Entry 8RN6 (electron microscopy, 2.82 A resolution); this record covers chains B and C of the 3 polymer chains in the assembly.

# Chain B
Molecule: RNA-directed RNA polymerase catalytic subunit
Source organism: Influenza B virus (B/Memphis/13/2003)
Notes: EC 2.7.7.48
Reference sequence: Q5V8Y6 (Q5V8Y6_9INFB); residue numbers follow UniProt; this construct covers 1-752
Chain sequence (752 residues; row label = number of the first residue in the row):
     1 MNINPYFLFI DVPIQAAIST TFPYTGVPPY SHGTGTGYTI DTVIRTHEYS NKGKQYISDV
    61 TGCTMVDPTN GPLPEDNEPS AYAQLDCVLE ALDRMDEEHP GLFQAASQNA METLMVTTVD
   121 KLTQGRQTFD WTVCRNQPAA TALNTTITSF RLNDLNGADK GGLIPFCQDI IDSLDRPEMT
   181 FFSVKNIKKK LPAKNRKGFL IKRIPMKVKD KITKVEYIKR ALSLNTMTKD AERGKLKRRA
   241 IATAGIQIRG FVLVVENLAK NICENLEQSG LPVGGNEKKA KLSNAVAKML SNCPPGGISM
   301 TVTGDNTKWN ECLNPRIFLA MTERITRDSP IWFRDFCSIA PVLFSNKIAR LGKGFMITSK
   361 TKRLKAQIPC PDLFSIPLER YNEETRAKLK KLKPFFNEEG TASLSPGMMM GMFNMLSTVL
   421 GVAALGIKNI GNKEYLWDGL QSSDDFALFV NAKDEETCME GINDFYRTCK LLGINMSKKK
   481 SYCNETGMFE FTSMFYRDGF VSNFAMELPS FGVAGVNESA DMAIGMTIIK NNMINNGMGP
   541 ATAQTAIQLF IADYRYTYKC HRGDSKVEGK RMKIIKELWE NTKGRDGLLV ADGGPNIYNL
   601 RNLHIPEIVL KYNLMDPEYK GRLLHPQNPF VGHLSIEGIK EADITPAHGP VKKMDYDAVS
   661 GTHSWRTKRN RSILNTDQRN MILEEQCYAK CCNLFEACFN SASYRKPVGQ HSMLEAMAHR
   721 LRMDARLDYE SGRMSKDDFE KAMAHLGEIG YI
Not modelled in the structure: 228-240, 634-654, 669-752

# Chain C
Molecule: Polymerase basic protein 2
Source organism: Influenza B virus (B/Memphis/13/2003)
Reference sequence: Q5V8X3 (Q5V8X3_9INFB); residues 1-770 here = UniProt positions 1-770
Chain sequence (799 residues; numbered 1 to 799; the number before each row is that of its first residue):
     1 MTLAKIELLK QLLRDNEAKT VLKQTTVDQY NIIRKFNTSR IEKNPSLRMK WAMCSNFPLA
    61 LTKGDMANRI PLEYKGIQLK TNAEDIGTKG QMCSIAAVTW WNTYGPIGDT EGFERVYESF
   121 FLRKMRLDNA TWGRITFGPV ERVRKRVLLN PLTKEMPPDE ASNVIMEILF PKEAGIPRES
   181 TWIHRELIKE KREKLKGTMI TPIVLAYMLE RELVARRRFL PVAGATSAEF IEMLHCLQGE
   241 NWRQIYHPGG NKLTESRSQS MIVACRKIIR RSIVASNPLE LAVEIANKTV IDTEPLKSCL
   301 AAIDGGDVAC DIIRAALGLK IRQRQRFGRL ELKRISGRGF KNDEEILIGN GTIQKIGIWD
   361 GEEEFHVRCG ECRGILKKSK MKLEKLLINS AKKEDMRDLI ILCMVFSQDT RMFQGVRGEI
   421 NFLNRAGQLL SPMYQLQRYF LNRSNDLFDQ WGYEESPKAS ELHGINESMN ASDYTLKGVV
   481 VTRNVIDDFS STETEKVSIT KNLSLIKRTG EVIMGANDVS ELESQAQLMI TYDTPKMWEM
   541 GTTKELVQNT YQWVLKNLVT LKAQFLLGKE DMFQWDAFEA FESIIPQKMA GQYSGFARAV
   601 LKQMRDQEVM KTDQFIKLLP FCFSPPKLRS NGEPYQFLKL VLKGGGENFI EVRKGSPLFS
   661 YNPQTEVLTI CGRMMSLKGK IEDEERNRSM GNAVLAGFLV SGKYDPDLGD FKTIEELEKL
   721 KPGEKANILL YQGKPVKVVK RKRYSALSND ISQGIKRQRM TVESMGWALS GWSHPQFEKG
   781 GGSGGGSGGS AWSHPQFEK
Not modelled in the structure: 1-42, 140-226, 250-799
Differences from the reference sequence: expression tag (771-799)

# Chain B / chain C interface
Pairs across the interface (115):
  G275(B) - E240(C)
  N276(B) - Q238(C)  hydrogen bond
  N276(B) - G239(C)  hydrogen bond (side chain-backbone)
  K279(B) - E240(C)  hydrogen bond (side chain-backbone)
  K279(B) - N241(C)  hydrogen bond
  M494(B) - E240(C)
  F500(B) - N241(C)
  V501(B) - E240(C)
  V501(B) - N241(C)  hydrogen bond (backbone-side chain)
  N503(B) - E240(C)  hydrogen bond
  G512(B) - S46(C)
  V513(B) - S46(C)  hydrogen bond (backbone-side chain)
  A514(B) - P45(C)
  G515(B) - M49(C)
  V516(B) - M49(C)
  K530(B) - H235(C)
  M533(B) - H235(C)
  I534(B) - L234(C)  hydrophobic
  I534(B) - H235(C)
  G537(B) - E240(C)
  Y556(B) - K50(C)  hydrogen bond
  T557(B) - M53(C)
  Y558(B) - M49(C)
  Y558(B) - M53(C)  hydrophobic
  K559(B) - K50(C)
  K559(B) - M53(C)
  K559(B) - C54(C)
  K570(B) - I77(C)
  R571(B) - I95(C)
  R571(B) - T99(C)
  K573(B) - K75(C)
  I574(B) - T99(C)
  I574(B) - W100(C)  hydrophobic
  I574(B) - T103(C)
  I575(B) - T99(C)
  E577(B) - Y104(C)
  L578(B) - N102(C)
  L578(B) - T103(C)
  N581(B) - Y104(C)  hydrogen bond
  D592(B) - N102(C)  hydrogen bond
  L600(B) - H235(C)  hydrogen bond (backbone-side chain)
  L600(B) - C236(C)  hydrophobic
  R601(B) - L127(C)
  R601(B) - M233(C)
  R601(B) - H235(C)  hydrogen bond (backbone-side chain)
  R601(B) - C236(C)
  H604(B) - R123(C)
  H604(B) - E232(C)
  H604(B) - M233(C)
  H604(B) - H235(C)
  I605(B) - K124(C)
  I605(B) - L127(C)  hydrophobic
  P606(B) - F120(C)  hydrophobic
  V609(B) - F120(C)  hydrophobic
  V609(B) - K124(C)  hydrogen bond (backbone-side chain)
  L610(B) - K124(C)  hydrogen bond (backbone-side chain)
  Y612(B) - T110(C)
  Y612(B) - F113(C)  hydrophobic
  Y612(B) - E114(C)
  Y612(B) - F121(C)  hydrophobic
  N613(B) - K124(C)  hydrogen bond
  Y619(B) - N102(C)
  K620(B) - T110(C)
  G621(B) - G108(C)  hydrogen bond (backbone-backbone)
  G621(B) - T110(C)
  R622(B) - W101(C)  hydrogen bond (backbone-side chain)
  R622(B) - N102(C)
  R622(B) - T103(C)  hydrogen bond (side chain-backbone)
  R622(B) - Y104(C)
  R622(B) - G105(C)  hydrogen bond (side chain-backbone)
  R622(B) - P106(C)
  R622(B) - I107(C)
  L623(B) - N102(C)
  L624(B) - F113(C)  hydrophobic
  H625(B) - W101(C)
  H625(B) - P106(C)
  H625(B) - G108(C)
  P626(B) - G108(C)
  P626(B) - D109(C)
  Q627(B) - M66(C)
  N628(B) - M66(C)
  N628(B) - W101(C)
  P629(B) - L61(C)
  P629(B) - T62(C)  hydrogen bond (backbone-backbone)
  P629(B) - M66(C)
  P629(B) - A67(C)  hydrophobic
  P629(B) - W101(C)
  F630(B) - L61(C)  hydrophobic
  F630(B) - I70(C)  hydrophobic
  F630(B) - C93(C)  hydrophobic
  F630(B) - A97(C)
  F630(B) - V98(C)  hydrophobic
  F630(B) - W101(C)  hydrophobic
  G632(B) - T62(C)
  D657(B) - F120(C)
  A658(B) - Y117(C)
  A658(B) - F120(C)
  V659(B) - F113(C)  hydrophobic
  V659(B) - Y117(C)  hydrophobic
  S660(B) - Y117(C)  hydrogen bond (backbone-side chain)
  T662(B) - V98(C)
  T662(B) - W101(C)
  T662(B) - N102(C)  hydrogen bond
  H663(B) - V98(C)
  H663(B) - N102(C)  hydrogen bond
  W665(B) - M49(C)  hydrophobic
  W665(B) - M53(C)  hydrophobic
  W665(B) - L59(C)  hydrophobic
  W665(B) - V98(C)
  R666(B) - L59(C)
  R666(B) - A60(C)  hydrogen bond (backbone-backbone)
  R666(B) - T62(C)  hydrogen bond
  T667(B) - P58(C)
  K668(B) - P58(C)
  K668(B) - M92(C)
Interface residues without a listed pair, chain B (70 interface residues in all): N517, E518, N536, P540, N602, L603, I608, K611, E618
Interface residues without a listed pair, chain C (54 interface residues in all): S55, A96, W132, W242

# In short
The interface between chain B and chain C involves 70 residues on one side and 54 on the other, with 25
hydrogen bonds. Polar pairs include N276(B)-Q238(C), N276(B)-G239(C) and K279(B)-E240(C).
Chain B is RNA-directed RNA polymerase catalytic subunit and chain C is Polymerase basic protein 2, both from
Influenza B virus (B/Memphis/13/2003); the structure, Pseudo-symmetrical influenza B polymerase apo-dimer,
ENDO(E) moiety (from "Influenza B polymerase pseudo-symmetrical dimer" | Local refinement), was determined by
electron microscopy (same publication as 8RN1, 8RN2, 8RN3, 8RN4, 8RN5, 8RN7 and 5 further entries).
